8TXU - chains A and D of the 12 polymer chains in the assembly; structure by electron microscopy, 3.22 A resolution.

[Chain A]
Name: Hemagglutinin HA1 chain
Source organism: Influenza A virus
UniProtKB: A0A5B8WNB2 (A0A5B8WNB2_9INFA); residues -15 to 329 here correspond to UniProt positions 1-345 (UniProt number = residue number + 16)
Sequence (350 residues; each row starts with the number of its first residue; numbers below 1 keep their minus sign (Met-15 is residue -15)):
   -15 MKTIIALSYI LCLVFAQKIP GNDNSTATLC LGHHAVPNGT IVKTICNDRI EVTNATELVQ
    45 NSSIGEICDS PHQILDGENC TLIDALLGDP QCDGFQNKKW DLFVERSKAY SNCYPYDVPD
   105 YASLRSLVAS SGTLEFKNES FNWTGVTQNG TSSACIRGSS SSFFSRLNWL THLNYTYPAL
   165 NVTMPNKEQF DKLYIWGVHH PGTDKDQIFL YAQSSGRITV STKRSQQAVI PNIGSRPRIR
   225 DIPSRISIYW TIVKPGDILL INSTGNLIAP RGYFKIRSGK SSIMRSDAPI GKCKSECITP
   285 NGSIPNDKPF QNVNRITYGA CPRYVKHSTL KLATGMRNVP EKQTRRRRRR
Disordered / not traced: -15 to 0, 326-334
Differences from the reference sequence: conflict Cys30 (Thr46 in A0A5B8WNB2); expression tag (330-334)
Cystine bridges: Cys52-Cys277, Cys64-Cys76, Cys97-Cys139, Cys281-Cys305
Covalent attachments: N-acetylglucosamine (NAG) linked to Asn63, Asn126, Asn133

[Chain D]
Name: Hemagglutinin HA2
Source organism: Influenza A virus
UniProtKB: A0A5B8WKM0 (A0A5B8WKM0_9INFA); residues 1-179 here correspond to UniProt positions 346-524 (UniProt number = residue number + 345)
Sequence (232 residues; numbered 1 to 232; the number before each row is that of its first residue):
     1 GIFGAIAGFI ENGWEGMVDG WYGFRHQNSE GRGQAADLKS TQAAIDQING KLNRLIGKTN
    61 EKFHQIEKEF SEVEGRVQDL EKYVEDTKID LWSYNAELLV ALENQHTIDL TDSEMNKLFE
   121 KTKKQLRENA EDMGNGCFKI YHKCDNACIE SIRNETYDHN VYRDEALNNR FQIKGVEGRL
   181 VPRGSPGSGY IPEAPRDGQA YVRKDGEWVL LSTFLGHHHH HHASWSHPQF EK
Disordered / not traced: 169-232
Differences from the reference sequence: conflict Gly178 (Leu523 in A0A5B8WKM0); expression tag (180-232)
Cystine bridges: Cys144-Cys148

[Chain A / chain D interface]
Pairs across the interface (10):
  Ala106(A) - Arg76(D)
  Ser107(A) - Gly75(D)
  Ser107(A) - Arg76(D)
  Ser110(A) - Asp79(D)
  Leu111(A) - Val73(D)  hydrophobic
  Arg208(A) - Glu72(D)  salt bridge
  Trp234(A) - Glu74(D)
  Ile236(A) - Val73(D)  hydrophobic
  Lys238(A) - Glu72(D)
  Arg307(A) - Asp90(D)  salt bridge
Also at the interface, not in a pair above, chain A (10 interface residues in all): Asp104
Also at the interface, not in a pair above, chain D (8 interface residues in all): Ser71

[Overview]
The interface between chain A and chain D involves 10 residues on one side and 8 on the other; the contacts
include 2 salt bridges. Polar pairs include Arg208(A)-Glu72(D) and Arg307(A)-Asp90(D). Covalently linked
N-acetylglucosamine: at Asn63(A), Asn126(A) and Asn133(A).
Here chain A is Hemagglutinin HA1 chain and chain D is Hemagglutinin HA2, both from Influenza A virus. Entry
8TXU (Fab 3864-10 in complex with influenza HA H3-SING16) was determined by electron microscopy (same
publication as 9E69, 9EI9 and 8TX3).
